PDB entry 5ZR1 | electron microscopy, 3.00 A resolution | chains D and H of the 8 polymer chains in the assembly

# Chain D
Molecule: Origin recognition complex subunit 4
Source organism: Saccharomyces cerevisiae (strain ATCC 204508 / S288c)
Reference sequence: P54791 (ORC4_YEAST); residue numbers follow UniProt; this construct covers 1-529
Chain sequence (529 residues; numbered 1 to 529; the number before each row is that of its first residue):
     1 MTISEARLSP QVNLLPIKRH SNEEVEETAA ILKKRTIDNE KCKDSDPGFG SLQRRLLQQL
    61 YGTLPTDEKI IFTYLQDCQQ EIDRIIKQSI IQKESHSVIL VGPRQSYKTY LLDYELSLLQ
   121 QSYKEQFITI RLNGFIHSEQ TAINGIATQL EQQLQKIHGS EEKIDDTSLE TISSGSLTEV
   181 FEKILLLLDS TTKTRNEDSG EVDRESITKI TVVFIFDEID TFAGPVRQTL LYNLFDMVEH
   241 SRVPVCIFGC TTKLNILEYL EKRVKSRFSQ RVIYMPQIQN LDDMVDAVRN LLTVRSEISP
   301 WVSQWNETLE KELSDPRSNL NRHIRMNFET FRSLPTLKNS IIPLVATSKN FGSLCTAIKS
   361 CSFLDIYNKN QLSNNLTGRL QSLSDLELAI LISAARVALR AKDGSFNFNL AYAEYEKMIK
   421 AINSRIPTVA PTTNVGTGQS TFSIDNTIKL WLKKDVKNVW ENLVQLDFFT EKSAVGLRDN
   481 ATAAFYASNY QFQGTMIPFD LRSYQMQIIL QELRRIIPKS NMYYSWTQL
Disordered / not traced: 1-45, 159-170, 191-205, 427-445
Curated features (UniProtKB/Swiss-Prot):
  - modified residue: Ser9 (Phosphoserine)
Ion coordination: Mg2+: Thr109 (together with ATP-gamma-S)
Ligand contacts:
  - ATP-gamma-S (AGS; phosphothiophosphoric acid-adenylate ester), molecule 1: Tyr61, Gly62, Lys69, Pro103, Arg104, Gln105, Ser106, Tyr107, Lys108, Thr109, Tyr110, Asp113, Glu218, Thr252, Pro335, Lys338
  - ATP-gamma-S (AGS), molecule 2: His240, Arg263, Arg267
From the paper describing this entry:
  - binding site for 72bp-oring DNA, ACS305, A-rich (chain H): Tyr486
  - binding site for ATP-gamma-S: Tyr107, Arg267
  - binding site for 72bp-oring DNA, ACS305, T-rich: Phe485
  - specificity-determining residues: Tyr486

# Chain H
Molecule: 72bp-oring DNA, ACS305, A-rich
Sequence (72 nucleotides; row label = number of the first residue in the row):
     1 GATAAATTCT TGTTTTCATA TCCTAAAATT AAAGGGAAAA TAAACAATAC ATAACAAAAC
    61 ATATAAAAAC CA
Disordered / not traced: 1-31

# Chain D / chain H interface
Pairs across the interface (8; chain D residue first):
  Arg478(D) - DA53(H)  salt bridge to the phosphate
  Tyr486(D) - DC55(H)  base contact
  Tyr490(D) - DA51(H)  sugar contact
  Tyr490(D) - DT52(H)  hydrogen bond to the phosphate
  Phe492(D) - DT52(H)  sugar contact
  Phe492(D) - DA53(H)  phosphate contact
  Gln493(D) - DA51(H)  phosphate contact
  Gln493(D) - DT52(H)  hydrogen bond to the phosphate
Other interface residues (no listed pair), chain D (7 interface residues in all): Val475, Ala483
Other interface residues (no listed pair), chain H (5 interface residues in all): DA54

# In short
The interface between chain D and chain H involves 7 residues on one side and 5 on the other, with 2 hydrogen
bonds and 1 salt bridge. Polar pairs include Tyr490(D)-DT52(H), Gln493(D)-DT52(H) and Arg478(D)-DA53(H). The
paper reports a binding site for ATP-gamma-S at Tyr107(D) and Arg267(D); a binding site for 72bp-oring DNA,
ACS305, A-rich (chain H) at Tyr486(D).
Chain D is Origin recognition complex subunit 4 (Saccharomyces cerevisiae (strain ATCC 204508 / S288c)) and
chain H is 72bp-oring DNA, ACS305, A-rich; the structure, Saccharomyces Cerevisiae Origin Recognition Complex
Bound to a 72-bp Origin DNA containing ACS and B1 element, was determined by electron microscopy.
